Entry 6Z7Y (X-ray diffraction, 2.20 A resolution); this record covers chains B and G of the 4 polymer chains in the assembly.

[Chain B]
Molecule: OXI-005 Fab Heavy chain
Organism: Mus musculus
Notes: antibody fragment or engineered binder
Sequence (220 residues; row label = number of the first residue in the row; note: 3 numbers in that range are skipped by the numbering (no residue carries them; nothing is unmodelled there)):
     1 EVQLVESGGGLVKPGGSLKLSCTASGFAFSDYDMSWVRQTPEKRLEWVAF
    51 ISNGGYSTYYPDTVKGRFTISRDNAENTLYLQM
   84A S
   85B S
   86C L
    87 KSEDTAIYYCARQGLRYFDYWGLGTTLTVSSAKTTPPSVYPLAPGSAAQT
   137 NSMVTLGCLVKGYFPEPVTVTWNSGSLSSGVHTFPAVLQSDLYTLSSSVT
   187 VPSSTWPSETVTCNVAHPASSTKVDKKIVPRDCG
Unresolved in the structure: 131-136, 218-220
Cystine bridges: Cys22-Cys96, Cys144-Cys199

[Chain G]
Molecule: Insulin
Organism: Homo sapiens
Reference sequence: P01308 (INS_HUMAN); residues 1-21 here correspond to UniProt positions 90-110 (UniProt number = residue number + 89)
Sequence (21 residues; each row starts with the number of its first residue):
     1 GIVEQCCTSICSLYQLENYCN
Cystine bridges: Cys6-Cys11

[Chain B / chain G interface]
Residue-residue contacts (13):
  Asp33(B) - Gly1(G)  hydrogen bond (side chain-backbone)
  Ser52(B) - Gly1(G)
  Ser52(B) - Glu4(G)  hydrogen bond
  Asn53(B) - Gly1(G)  hydrogen bond (side chain-backbone)
  Asn53(B) - Glu4(G)
  Gly54(B) - Glu4(G)  hydrogen bond (backbone-side chain)
  Gly55(B) - Glu4(G)  hydrogen bond (backbone-side chain)
  Tyr56(B) - Val3(G)  hydrophobic
  Tyr56(B) - Glu4(G)  hydrogen bond (backbone-side chain)
  Ser57(B) - Val3(G)
  Arg102(B) - Tyr19(G)  hydrogen bond (side chain-backbone)
  Arg102(B) - Cys20(G)  hydrogen bond (side chain-backbone)
  Arg102(B) - Asn21(G)  hydrogen bond
Interface residues without a listed pair, chain G (7 interface residues in all): Asn18

[In short]
8 residues of chain B face 7 of chain G across their interface; the contacts include 9 hydrogen bonds. Polar
contacts include Asp33(B)-Gly1(G), Ser52(B)-Glu4(G) and Asn53(B)-Gly1(G).
Here chain B is OXI-005 Fab Heavy chain (Mus musculus) and chain G is Insulin (Homo sapiens). Entry 6Z7Y
(Human insulin in complex with the analytical antibody OXI-005 Fab) was determined by X-ray diffraction
together with 6Z7W, 6Z7X and 6Z7Z from the same study.
